Entry 8BPF (electron microscopy, 3.50 A resolution); this record covers chains A and L of the 12 polymer chains in the assembly.

Chain A (and L):
Protein: Immunoglobulin heavy constant mu
From: Homo sapiens
Notes: chain L of this document is another copy of the same molecule, construct and numbering; everything in this record applies to it too
Chain sequence (348 residues; numbered 229 to 576; the number before each row is that of its first residue):
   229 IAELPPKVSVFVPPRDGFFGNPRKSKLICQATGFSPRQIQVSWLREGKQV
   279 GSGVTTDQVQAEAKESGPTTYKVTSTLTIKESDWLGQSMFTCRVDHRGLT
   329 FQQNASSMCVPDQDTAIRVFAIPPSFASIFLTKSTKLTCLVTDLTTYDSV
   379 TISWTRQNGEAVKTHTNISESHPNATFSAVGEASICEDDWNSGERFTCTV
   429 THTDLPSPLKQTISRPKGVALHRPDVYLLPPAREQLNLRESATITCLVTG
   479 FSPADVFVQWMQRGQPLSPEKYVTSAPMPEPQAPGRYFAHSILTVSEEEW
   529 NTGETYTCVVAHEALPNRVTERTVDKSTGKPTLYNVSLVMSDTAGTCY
Unresolved in the structure: 229-345 (chain L: 229-448)
Disulfide bonds: C367-C426, C474-C536
Glycans and other covalent adducts: N-acetylglucosamine (NAG) linked to N563
From the paper describing this entry:
  - post-translational modification sites: N563
  - specificity-determining residues: R467, R514 (proposed by the authors, not directly observed)
  - specificity-determining residues: R467, R514 (by similarity / conservation)

How chain A and chain L interact:
Contacting residue pairs (4; chain A residue first):
  V564(A) with M568(L), hydrophobic
  L566(A) with L566(L), hydrophobic
  A572(A) with Y562(L)
  Y576(A) with T556(L)
Interface residues without a listed pair, chain A (7 interface residues in all): Y562, M568, T571
Interface residues without a listed pair, chain L (8 interface residues in all): T551, V552, V564, D570

In short:
The interface between chain A and chain L involves 7 residues on one side and 8 on the other. Covalently
linked N-acetylglucosamine: at N563(A). From the paper: specificity determinants R467(A) and R514(A); a
modification site at N563(A).
Chain A and chain L are both Immunoglobulin heavy constant mu (Homo sapiens); the structure, FcMR binding at
subunit Fcu1 of IgM pentamer, was determined by electron microscopy together with 8BPE and 8BPG from the same
study.
